Entry 5VHF (electron microscopy, 5.70 A resolution (low resolution: residue-level contacts below are approximate; hydrogen-bond / salt-bridge calls are withheld)); this record covers chains Z and c of the 19 polymer chains in the assembly.

# Chain Z
Protein: 26S proteasome non-ATPase regulatory subunit 7
Organism: Homo sapiens
UniProtKB: P51665 (PSMD7_HUMAN); residues 5-290 here = UniProt positions 5-290
Chain sequence (286 residues; each row starts with the number of its first residue):
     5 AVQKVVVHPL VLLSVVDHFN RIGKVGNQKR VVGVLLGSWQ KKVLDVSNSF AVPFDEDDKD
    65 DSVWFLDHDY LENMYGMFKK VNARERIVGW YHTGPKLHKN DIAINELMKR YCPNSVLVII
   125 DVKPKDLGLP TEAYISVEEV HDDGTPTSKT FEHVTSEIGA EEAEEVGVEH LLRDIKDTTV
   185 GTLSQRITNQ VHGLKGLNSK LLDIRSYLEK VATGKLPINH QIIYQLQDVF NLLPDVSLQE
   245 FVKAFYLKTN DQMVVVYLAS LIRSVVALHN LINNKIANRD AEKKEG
Swiss-Prot annotation at these positions:
  - modified residue (N6-acetyllysine): Lys204, Lys214
  - cross-link: Lys180 (Glycyl lysine isopeptide (Lys-Gly) (interchain with G-Cter in ubiquitin))

# Chain c
Protein: 26S proteasome non-ATPase regulatory subunit 14
Organism: Homo sapiens
Notes: EC 3.4.19.-
UniProtKB: O00487 (PSDE_HUMAN); numbering as in UniProt (aligned over 24-310)
Chain sequence (287 residues; numbered 24 to 310; the number before each row is that of its first residue):
    24 AVDTAEQVYI SSLALLKMLK HGRAGVPMEV MGLMLGEFVD DYTVRVIDVF AMPQSGTGVS
    84 VEAVDPVFQA KMLDMLKQTG RPEMVVGWYH SHPGFGCWLS GVDINTQQSF EALSERAVAV
   144 VVDPIQSVKG KVVIDAFRLI NANMMVLGHE PRQTTSNLGH LNKPSIQALI HGLNRHYYSI
   204 TINYRKNELE QKMLLNLHKK SWMEGLTLQD YSEHCKHNES VVKEMLELAK NYNKAVEEED
   264 KMTPEQLAIK NVGKQDPKRH LEEHVDVLMT SNIVQCLAAM LDTVVFK
Swiss-Prot annotation at these positions:
  - motif: His113 to Asp126 (JAMM motif)
  - binding site (Zn(2+)): His113, His115, Asp126
  - modified residue: Ser150 (Phosphoserine), Ser224 (Phosphoserine), Thr266 (Phosphothreonine)
  - mutagenesis: His113 to His115 (Abolishes ubiquitin thioesterase activity, leading to prevent maintenance of JMJD2A/KDM4A on chromatin)

# How chain Z and chain c interact
Pairs across the interface - 92 pairs, chain Z then chain c:
  Pro13(Z) - Leu220(c)
  Leu14(Z) - Leu39(c)
  Leu14(Z) - Lys43(c)
  Leu16(Z) - Leu220(c)
  Leu17(Z) - Ser35(c)
  Leu17(Z) - Leu36(c)
  Leu17(Z) - Leu39(c)
  Leu17(Z) - Leu217(c)
  Val20(Z) - Leu212(c)
  Asp21(Z) - Leu36(c)
  Asp21(Z) - Arg104(c)
  Phe23(Z) - Leu212(c)
  Asn24(Z) - Arg68(c)
  Arg25(Z) - Gly103(c)
  Arg25(Z) - Arg104(c)
  Asn52(Z) - Lys40(c)
  Asn52(Z) - Lys43(c)
  Tyr74(Z) - Met98(c)
  Tyr74(Z) - Gln101(c)
  Tyr74(Z) - Thr102(c)
  Asn77(Z) - Met98(c)
  Met78(Z) - Met98(c)
  Met81(Z) - Phe91(c)
  Met81(Z) - Lys94(c)
  Met81(Z) - Met95(c)
  Lys84(Z) - Pro76(c)
  Lys84(Z) - Phe91(c)
  Val85(Z) - Met75(c)
  Val85(Z) - Pro76(c)
  Val85(Z) - Gln77(c)
  Pro128(Z) - Met216(c)
  Asp130(Z) - Asn219(c)
  Leu131(Z) - Lys223(c)
  Gly132(Z) - Lys223(c)
  Leu133(Z) - Lys223(c)
  Ile162(Z) - Leu220(c)
  Ile162(Z) - Ser224(c)
  Glu165(Z) - Arg46(c)
  Ala167(Z) - Leu42(c)
  Glu168(Z) - Leu39(c)
  Val170(Z) - Lys152(c)
  Val170(Z) - Val155(c)
  Gly171(Z) - Leu38(c)
  Gly171(Z) - Leu42(c)
  Val172(Z) - Leu217(c)
  Val172(Z) - His221(c)
  His174(Z) - Val155(c)
  His174(Z) - Tyr207(c)
  Leu175(Z) - Ser35(c)
  Leu175(Z) - Leu38(c)
  Leu175(Z) - Tyr207(c)
  Leu175(Z) - Lys209(c)
  Leu176(Z) - Lys209(c)
  Leu176(Z) - Gln214(c)
  Leu176(Z) - Leu217(c)
  Leu176(Z) - His221(c)
  Ile179(Z) - His221(c)
  Ile179(Z) - Lys222(c)
  Thr182(Z) - Trp225(c)
  Val184(Z) - Ile296(c)
  Thr186(Z) - Met292(c)
  Gln189(Z) - Ile296(c)
  Gln189(Z) - Cys299(c)
  Gln189(Z) - Leu300(c)
  Thr192(Z) - Tyr234(c)
  Asn193(Z) - Met303(c)
  His196(Z) - Leu231(c)
  His196(Z) - Tyr234(c)
  His196(Z) - Met303(c)
  Lys199(Z) - Thr230(c)
  Leu242(Z) - Val308(c)
  Phe249(Z) - Val308(c)
  Leu251(Z) - Glu242(c)
  Leu251(Z) - Lys246(c)
  Lys252(Z) - Glu242(c)
  Lys252(Z) - Val297(c)
  Lys252(Z) - Ala301(c)
  Lys252(Z) - Leu304(c)
  Asp255(Z) - Lys246(c)
  Gln256(Z) - Gln298(c)
  Val259(Z) - Ser294(c)
  Val259(Z) - Val297(c)
  Val259(Z) - Gln298(c)
  Leu262(Z) - Lys253(c)
  Leu262(Z) - Leu291(c)
  Leu262(Z) - Ser294(c)
  Ala263(Z) - Leu291(c)
  Ile266(Z) - His287(c)
  Ile266(Z) - Leu291(c)
  Arg267(Z) - Leu291(c)
  Val270(Z) - Leu284(c)
  His273(Z) - Leu284(c)
Also at the interface, not in a pair above, chain Z (64 interface residues in all): Pro57, Pro134, Gly163, Glu166, Gly185, Gly200, Phe245, Ala248, Val258, Val269, Leu272
Also at the interface, not in a pair above, chain c (69 interface residues in all): Ala74, Lys154, Glu213, Lys215, Leu218, Met226, Gly228, Leu229, Cys238, Asn241, Asn256, Glu260, Leu270, Asn295

# Summary
The interface between chain Z and chain c involves 64 residues on one side and 69 on the other. UniProt lists
3 Zn2+-binding residues and 3 mutagenesis sites on chain c.
Here chain Z is 26S proteasome non-ATPase regulatory subunit 7 and chain c is 26S proteasome non-ATPase
regulatory subunit 14, both from Homo sapiens. Entry 5VHF (Conformational Landscape of the p28-Bound Human
Proteasome Regulatory Particle) was determined by electron microscopy (same publication as 5VGZ, 5VHH, 5VHI,
5VHJ, 5VHM, 5VHN and 5 further entries).
